Entry 7VPD (electron microscopy, 3.77 A resolution); this record covers chains F and P of the 11 polymer chains in the assembly.

# Chain F
Name: RNA polymerase sigma factor SigA
Organism: Streptomyces coelicolor A3(2)
UniProt: A0A7U9DYK1 (A0A7U9DYK1_STRLI); residues 1-511 here correspond to UniProt positions 52-562 (UniProt number = residue number + 51)
Sequence (532 residues; row label = number of the first residue in the row; numbers below 1 keep their minus sign (Met-20 is residue -20)):
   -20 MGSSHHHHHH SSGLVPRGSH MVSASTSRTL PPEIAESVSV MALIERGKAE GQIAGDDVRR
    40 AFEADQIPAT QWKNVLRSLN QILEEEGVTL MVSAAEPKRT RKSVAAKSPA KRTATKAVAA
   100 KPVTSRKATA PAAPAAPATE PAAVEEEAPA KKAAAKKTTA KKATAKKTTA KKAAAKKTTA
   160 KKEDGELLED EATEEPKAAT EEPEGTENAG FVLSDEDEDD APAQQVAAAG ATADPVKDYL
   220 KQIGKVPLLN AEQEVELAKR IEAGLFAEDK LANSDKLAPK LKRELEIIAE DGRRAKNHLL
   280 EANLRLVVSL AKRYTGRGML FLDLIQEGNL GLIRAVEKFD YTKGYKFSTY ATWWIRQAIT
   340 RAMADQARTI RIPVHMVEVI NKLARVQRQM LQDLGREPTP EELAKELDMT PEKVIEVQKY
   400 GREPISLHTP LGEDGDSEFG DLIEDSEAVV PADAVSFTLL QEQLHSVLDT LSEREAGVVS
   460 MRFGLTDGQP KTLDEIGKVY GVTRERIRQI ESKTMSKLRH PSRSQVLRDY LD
Not modelled in the structure: -20 to 209, 511
Construct notes: initiating methionine (-20); expression tag (-19 to 0)

# Chain P
Molecule: 84-nt DNA strand
Sequence (84 nucleotides; each row starts with the number of its first residue):
     1 GGCGACCCGG CGCCCGCTAC GGAGTCAACT ACGGGTAGGG GGTATCGGGC AACGCGGCAC
    61 TGAACACCGT TGTCATGTGC CTTG

# How chain F and chain P interact
Contacting residue pairs (26; chain F residue first):
  Lys291(F) - DA27(P)  hydrogen bond to the base
  Arg292(F) - DA27(P)  hydrogen bond to the base
  Tyr293(F) - DA28(P)  sugar contact
  Thr294(F) - DA27(P)  hydrogen bond to the base
  Arg296(F) - DA27(P)  salt bridge to the phosphate
  Gln336(F) - DA28(P)  base contact
  Thr339(F) - DA28(P)  base contact
  Arg364(F) - DC29(P)  salt bridge to the phosphate
  Arg367(F) - DC26(P)  phosphate contact
  Arg367(F) - DA27(P)  salt bridge to the phosphate
  Gly411(F) - DG21(P)  base contact
  Gly411(F) - DG22(P)  base contact
  Glu412(F) - DC20(P)  base contact
  Glu412(F) - DG21(P)  phosphate contact
  Asp413(F) - DC20(P)  hydrogen bond to the base
  Arg461(F) - DG48(P)  salt bridge to the phosphate
  Thr471(F) - DG47(P)  phosphate contact
  Leu472(F) - DG48(P)  phosphate contact
  Asp473(F) - DG47(P)  phosphate contact
  Arg483(F) - DG47(P)  base contact
  Arg483(F) - DG48(P)  hydrogen bond to the base
  Arg483(F) - DG49(P)  base contact
  Glu484(F) - DG49(P)  base contact
  Glu484(F) - DC50(P)  hydrogen bond to the base
  Arg487(F) - DG48(P)  sugar contact
  Arg487(F) - DG49(P)  salt bridge to the phosphate
Interface residues without a listed pair, chain F (23 interface residues in all): Trp332, Arg335, Glu357, Leu410
Interface residues without a listed pair, chain P (13 interface residues in all): DA19, DT30

# Summary
The interface between chain F and chain P involves 23 residues on one side and 13 on the other; the contacts
include 6 hydrogen bonds and 5 salt bridges. Among the polar pairs are Lys291(F)-DA27(P), Arg292(F)-DA27(P)
and Thr294(F)-DA27(P).
Here chain F is RNA polymerase sigma factor SigA (Streptomyces coelicolor A3(2)) and chain P is an 84-nt DNA
strand. Entry 7VPD (Cryo-EM structure of Streptomyces coelicolor RNAP-promoter open complex with one Zur
dimers) was determined by electron microscopy together with 7VO0, 7VO9, 7VPZ, 7X74, 7X75 and 7X76 from the
same study.
